PDB entry 7K04 | electron microscopy, 9.25 A resolution (very low resolution: no residue pairs are listed; an interface is given only as per-side residue counts) | chains 4 and 6 of the 11 polymer chains in the assembly

# Chain 4
Protein: General transcription and DNA repair factor IIH subunit TFB4
Source organism: Saccharomyces cerevisiae (strain ATCC 204508 / S288c)
UniProt: Q12004 (TFB4_YEAST); residue numbers follow UniProt; this construct covers 1-338
Sequence (338 residues; row label = number of the first residue in the row):
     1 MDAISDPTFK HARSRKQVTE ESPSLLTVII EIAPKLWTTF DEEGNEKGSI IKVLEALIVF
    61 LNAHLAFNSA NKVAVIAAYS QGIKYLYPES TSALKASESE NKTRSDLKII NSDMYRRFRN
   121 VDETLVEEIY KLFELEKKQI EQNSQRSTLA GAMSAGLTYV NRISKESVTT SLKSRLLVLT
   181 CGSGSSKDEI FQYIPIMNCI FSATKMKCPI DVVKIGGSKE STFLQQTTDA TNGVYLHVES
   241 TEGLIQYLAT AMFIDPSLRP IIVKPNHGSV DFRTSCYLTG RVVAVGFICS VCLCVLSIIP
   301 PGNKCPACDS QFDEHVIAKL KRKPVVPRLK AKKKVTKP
Unresolved in the structure: 1-21, 95-112, 324-338
Curated features (UniProtKB/Swiss-Prot):
  - zinc finger: C289 to C308 (C4-type)
  - modified residue: M1 (N-acetylmethionine)

# Chain 6
Protein: General transcription and DNA repair factor IIH subunit SSL1
Source organism: Saccharomyces cerevisiae (strain ATCC 204508 / S288c)
UniProt: Q04673 (SSL1_YEAST); numbering as in UniProt (aligned over 1-461)
Sequence (461 residues; numbered 1 to 461; the number before each row is that of its first residue):
     1 MAPVVISESE EDEDRVAITR RTKRQVHFDG EGDDRVDQQQ QQHSSSHRDR DKHVQRKKKK
    61 RLSNRNLQGS NGGYAWEDEI KRSWDLVKVD DEGDMASLVA SIVEARKKRT AKKNITPYQR
   121 GIIRSLILTL DCSEAMLEKD LRPNRHAMII QYAIDFVHEF FDQNPISQMG IIIMRNGLAQ
   181 LVSQVSGNPQ DHIDALKSIR KQEPKGNPSL QNALEMARGL LLPVPAHCTR EVLIVFGSLS
   241 TTDPGDIHQT IDSLVSEKIR VKVLGLSAQV AICKELCKAT NYGDESFYKI LLDETHLKEL
   301 FNEAVTPLPV NKINKGFTLV KMGFPTRIFE DTPTFCSCHS KLVYGGYFCP NCHSKVCSLP
   361 TVCPCCDLML ILSTHLARSY HHLMPLKTFA EVPTTEKFRS EDCFSCQSRF PILKNHKNGK
   421 LLTSSRYRCE DCKQEFCVDC DVFIHEILHN CPGCESKPVI T
Unresolved in the structure: 1-106, 458-461
Curated features (UniProtKB/Swiss-Prot):
  - zinc finger: C349 to C366 (C4-type)

# Chain 4 / chain 6 interface
At this resolution (9 A) residue pairs are not listed: 24 residues of chain 4 and 28 of chain 6 lie at the interface.

# In short
Chain 4 and chain 6 form an interface of 24 and 28 residues respectively.
Chain 4 is General transcription and DNA repair factor IIH subunit TFB4 and chain 6 is General transcription
and DNA repair factor IIH subunit SSL1, both from Saccharomyces cerevisiae (strain ATCC 204508 / S288c); the
structure, Structure of TFIIH/Rad4-Rad23-Rad33/DNA in DNA opening, was determined by electron microscopy
together with 7K01 and 7M2U from the same study.
